PDB entry 2OY4 | X-ray diffraction, 1.70 A resolution | chain A

# Chain A
Protein: Neutrophil collagenase
Source organism: Homo sapiens
Notes: EC 3.4.24.34; fragment: catalytic domain
UniProtKB: P22894 (MMP8_HUMAN); residues 85-242 here correspond to UniProt positions 105-262 (UniProt number = residue number + 20)
Chain sequence (158 residues; row label = number of the first residue in the row):
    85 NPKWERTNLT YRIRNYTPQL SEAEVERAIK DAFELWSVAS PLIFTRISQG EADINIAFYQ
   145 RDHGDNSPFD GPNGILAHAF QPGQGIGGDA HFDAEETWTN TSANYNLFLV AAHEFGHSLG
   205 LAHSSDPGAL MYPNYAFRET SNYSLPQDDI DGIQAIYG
Unresolved in the structure: 85
Curated features (UniProtKB/Swiss-Prot):
  - active site: Glu198
  - binding site (Ca(2+)): Asp137, Asp154, Gly155, Asn157, Ile159, Gly169, Gly171, Asp173, Asp177, Glu180
  - binding site (Zn(2+)): His147, Asp149, His162, His175, His197, His201, His207
  - glycosylation (N-linked (GlcNAc...) asparagine): Asn92, Asn184, Asn226
Metal / ion sites: Ca2+ site 1: Asp137, Gly169, Gly171, Asp173; Zn2+ site 1: His147, Asp149, His162, His175; Ca2+ site 2: Asp154, Gly155, Asn157, Ile159, Asp177, Glu180; Zn2+ site 2: His197, His201, His207

# Overview
The Ca2+ site 1 is built by Asp137, Gly169, Gly171 and Asp173. His147, Asp149, His162 and His175 form the Zn2+
site 1. From UniProt: active-site residue Glu198, 10 Ca2+-binding residues and 7 Zn2+-binding residues.
Chain A is Neutrophil collagenase (Homo sapiens); the structure, Uninhibited human MMP-8, was determined by
X-ray diffraction, deposited together with 2OXU, 2OXW, 2OXZ and 2OY2.
